PDB entry 1KIL | X-ray diffraction, 2.30 A resolution | chains B and C of the 5 polymer chains in the assembly

== Chain B ==
Name: Syntaxin SNARE motif short
Source organism: Rattus norvegicus
Notes: fragment: SNARE motif (191-253)
UniProt: P32851 (STX1A_RAT); residue numbers follow UniProt; this construct covers 192-250
Chain sequence (62 residues; each row starts with the number of its first residue):
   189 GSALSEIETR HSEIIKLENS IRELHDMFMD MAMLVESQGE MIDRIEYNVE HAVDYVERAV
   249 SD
Not modelled in the structure: 189-191

== Chain C ==
Name: SNAP-25 N-terminal SNARE motif
Source organism: Homo sapiens
Notes: fragment: SNARE motif (11-82); engineered mutation(s): W added at C-terminus
UniProt: P60880 (SN25_HUMAN); residue numbers follow UniProt; this construct covers 10-81
Chain sequence (74 residues; numbered 9 to 82; the number before each row is that of its first residue):
     9 GSLEEMQRRA DQLADESLES TRRMLQLVEE SKDAGIRTLV MLDEQGEQLD RVEEGMNHIN
    69 QDMKEAEKNL KDLW
Not modelled in the structure: 9, 82

== Chain B / chain C interface ==
Pairs across the interface - 54 pairs, chain B then chain C:
  Leu192(B) - Met14(C)  hydrophobic
  Leu192(B) - Arg17(C)
  Ile195(B) - Ala18(C)  hydrophobic
  Glu196(B) - Arg17(C)  salt bridge
  Glu196(B) - Leu21(C)
  His199(B) - Leu21(C)  hydrogen bond (side chain-backbone)
  His199(B) - Glu24(C)
  His199(B) - Ser25(C)  hydrogen bond
  Ile202(B) - Ser25(C)
  Ile202(B) - Ser28(C)
  Ile202(B) - Met32(C)
  Ile203(B) - Ser28(C)
  Leu205(B) - Met32(C)  hydrophobic
  Glu206(B) - Ser28(C)  hydrogen bond
  Glu206(B) - Arg31(C)  salt bridge
  Glu206(B) - Met32(C)
  Ile209(B) - Leu35(C)  hydrophobic
  Ile209(B) - Val36(C)  hydrophobic
  Arg210(B) - Leu35(C)
  His213(B) - Leu35(C)
  His213(B) - Glu38(C)  salt bridge
  His213(B) - Ser39(C)
  Phe216(B) - Ser39(C)
  Phe216(B) - Ala42(C)
  Phe216(B) - Gly43(C)
  Met217(B) - Glu38(C)
  Met217(B) - Ser39(C)
  Met217(B) - Ala42(C)  hydrophobic
  Met219(B) - Thr46(C)
  Ala220(B) - Ala42(C)
  Ala220(B) - Thr46(C)
  Val223(B) - Met49(C)  hydrophobic
  Val223(B) - Leu50(C)  hydrophobic
  Val223(B) - Gln53(C)  hydrogen bond (backbone-side chain)
  Glu224(B) - Arg45(C)  salt bridge
  Glu224(B) - Met49(C)
  Gly227(B) - Gln53(C)
  Ile230(B) - Gln53(C)
  Ile230(B) - Gln56(C)
  Asp231(B) - Gln56(C)
  Ile233(B) - Val60(C)  hydrophobic
  Glu234(B) - Gln56(C)
  Glu234(B) - Arg59(C)  salt bridge
  Glu234(B) - Val60(C)
  Val237(B) - Met64(C)  hydrophobic
  Ala240(B) - Ile67(C)  hydrophobic
  Val241(B) - Gly63(C)
  Val241(B) - His66(C)
  Val244(B) - Asp70(C)
  Val244(B) - Met71(C)  hydrophobic
  Glu245(B) - His66(C)  salt bridge
  Glu245(B) - Asp70(C)
  Val248(B) - Asp70(C)
  Val248(B) - Ala74(C)  hydrophobic
Other interface residues (no listed pair), chain B (29 interface residues in all): Leu212
Other interface residues (no listed pair), chain C (33 interface residues in all): Thr29, Glu73, Asn77

== In short ==
29 residues of chain B and 33 residues of chain C are in contact, with 4 hydrogen bonds and 6 salt bridges.
Polar pairs include Glu196(B)-Arg17(C), Glu206(B)-Arg31(C) and His213(B)-Glu38(C).
Chain B is Syntaxin SNARE motif short (Rattus norvegicus) and chain C is SNAP-25 N-terminal SNARE motif (Homo
sapiens); the structure, Three-dimensional structure of the complexin/SNARE complex, was determined by X-ray
diffraction.
